5KS9 - chains G and J of the 5 polymer chains in the assembly; structure by X-ray diffraction, 2.55 A resolution.

# Chain G
Molecule: Bel502 TCR alpha TRAV20*01
From: Homo sapiens
Chain sequence (207 residues; numbered 6 to 222; 10 numbers in that range are skipped by the numbering (no residue carries them; nothing is unmodelled there); the number before each row is that of its first residue):
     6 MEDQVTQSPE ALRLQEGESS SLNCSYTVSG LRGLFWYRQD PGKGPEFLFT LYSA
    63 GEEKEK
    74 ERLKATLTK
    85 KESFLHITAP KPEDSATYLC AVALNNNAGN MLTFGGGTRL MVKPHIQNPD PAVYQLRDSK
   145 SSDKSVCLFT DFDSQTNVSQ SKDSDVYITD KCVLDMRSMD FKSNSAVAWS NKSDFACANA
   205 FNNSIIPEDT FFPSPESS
Unresolved in the structure: 6-8, 211-222
Disulfides: Cys29-Cys104, Cys151-Cys201
Bound ions: Ca2+: Gln164, Asp174

# Chain J
Molecule: DQ8-glia-alpha1 peptide
From: Triticum aestivum
Chain sequence (16 residues; row label = number of the first residue in the row; note: 1 number in that range is skipped by the numbering (no residue carries it; nothing is unmodelled there); numbers below 1 keep their minus sign (Ala-4 is residue -4)):
    -4 APSG
     1 EGSFQPSQEN PQ

# How chain G and chain J interact
Contacting residue pairs - 7 pairs, chain G then chain J:
  Arg37(G) with Ser3(J), hydrogen bond; Gln5(J)
  Asn109(G) with Gly-1(J), hydrogen bond (side chain-backbone); Glu1(J); Gly2(J)
  Asn110(G) with Pro-3(J); Gly-1(J), hydrogen bond (side chain-backbone)
Other interface residues (no listed pair), chain G (4 interface residues in all): Ser34
Other interface residues (no listed pair), chain J (7 interface residues in all): Ser-2

# Summary
4 residues of chain G and 7 residues of chain J are in contact, with 3 hydrogen bonds. Among the polar pairs
are Arg37(G)-Ser3(J), Asn109(G)-Gly-1(J) and Asn110(G)-Gly-1(J). Gln164(G) and Asp174(G) coordinate Ca2+.
Here chain G is Bel502 TCR alpha TRAV20*01 (Homo sapiens) and chain J is DQ8-glia-alpha1 peptide (Triticum
aestivum). Entry 5KS9 (Bel502-DQ8-glia-alpha1 complex) was determined by X-ray diffraction together with 5KSA
and 5KSB from the same study.
